Entry 3KJV (X-ray diffraction, 3.10 A resolution); this record covers chains A and T of the 4 polymer chains in the assembly.

# Chain A
Molecule: Reverse transcriptase p66 subunit
Source organism: Human immunodeficiency virus type 1
Notes: EC 2.7.7.49
Reference sequence: P04585 (POL_HV1H2); residues 1-560 here correspond to UniProt positions 588-1147 (UniProt number = residue number + 587)
Sequence (560 residues; each row starts with the number of its first residue):
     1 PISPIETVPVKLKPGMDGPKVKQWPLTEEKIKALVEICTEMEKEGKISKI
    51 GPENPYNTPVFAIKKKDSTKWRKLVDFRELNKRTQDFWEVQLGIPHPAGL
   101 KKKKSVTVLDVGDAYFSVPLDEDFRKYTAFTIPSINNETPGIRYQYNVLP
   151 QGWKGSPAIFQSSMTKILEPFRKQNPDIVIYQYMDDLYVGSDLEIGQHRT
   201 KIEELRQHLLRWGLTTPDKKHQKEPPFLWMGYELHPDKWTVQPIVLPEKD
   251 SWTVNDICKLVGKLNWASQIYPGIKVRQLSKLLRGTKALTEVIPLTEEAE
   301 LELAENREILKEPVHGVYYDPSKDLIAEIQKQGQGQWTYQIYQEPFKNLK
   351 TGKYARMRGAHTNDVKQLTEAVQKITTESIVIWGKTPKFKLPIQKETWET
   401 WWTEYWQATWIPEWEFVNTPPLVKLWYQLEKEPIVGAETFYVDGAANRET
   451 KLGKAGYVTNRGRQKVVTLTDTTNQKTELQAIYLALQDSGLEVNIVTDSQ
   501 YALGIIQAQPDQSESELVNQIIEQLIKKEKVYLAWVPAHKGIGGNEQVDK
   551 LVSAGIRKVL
Disordered / not traced: 25-31, 557-560
Construct notes: engineered mutation Cys-258 (Gln845 in P04585), Ser-280 (Cys867 in P04585)
Curated features (UniProtKB/Swiss-Prot):
  - region: Phe-227 to His-235 (RT 'primer grip')
  - motif: Trp-398 to Trp-414 (Tryptophan repeat motif)
  - binding site (Mg(2+)): Asp-110, Asp-185, Asp-186, Asp-443, Glu-478, Asp-498, Asp-549
  - site: Trp-401 (Essential for RT p66/p51 heterodimerization), Trp-414 (Essential for RT p66/p51 heterodimerization), Phe-440, Tyr-441 (Cleavage), Leu-560 (Cleavage)
Metal / ion sites: Mg2+: Asp-443, Glu-478, Asp-498

# Chain T
Molecule: 27-nt DNA strand
Sequence (27 nucleotides; row label = number of the first residue in the row):
   701 ATGGTGGGCGCCCGAACAGGGACTGTG
Disordered / not traced: 701-702, 726-727

# How chain A and chain T interact
Contacting residue pairs - 39 pairs, chain A then chain T:
  Phe-61(A) with DG704(T), stacking on the base
  Ile-63(A) with DG703(T), phosphate contact; DG704(T), base contact
  Leu-74(A) with DT705(T), base contact
  Val-75(A) with DT705(T), sugar contact
  Asp-76(A) with DG704(T), phosphate contact; DT705(T), sugar contact
  Arg-78(A) with DG704(T), sugar contact
  Asn-81(A) with DG706(T), sugar contact
  Glu-89(A) with DG707(T), phosphate contact; DG708(T), phosphate contact
  Gln-91(A) with DG708(T), phosphate contact
  Leu-92(A) with DC709(T), sugar contact
  Ile-94(A) with DG708(T), base contact
  Tyr-115(A) with DG706(T), hydrogen bond to the base
  Gln-151(A) with DT705(T), base contact
  Gly-152(A) with DG706(T), sugar contact
  Lys-154(A) with DG706(T), phosphate contact; DG707(T), phosphate contact
  Pro-157(A) with DG706(T), base contact; DG707(T), sugar contact
  Tyr-183(A) with DG707(T), hydrogen bond to the base; DG708(T), base contact
  Met-184(A) with DG706(T), base contact
  Ser-280(A) with DC712(T), phosphate contact; DC713(T), phosphate contact
  Lys-281(A) with DC713(T), phosphate contact
  Arg-284(A) with DC713(T), salt bridge to the phosphate; DG714(T), salt bridge to the phosphate
  Gly-285(A) with DG714(T), hydrogen bond to the phosphate
  Lys-353(A) with DC711(T), hydrogen bond to the phosphate; DC712(T), salt bridge to the phosphate
  Ala-355(A) with DC712(T), phosphate contact
  Arg-448(A) with DA722(T), base contact; DC723(T), hydrogen bond to the base
  Gln-475(A) with DG721(T), base contact
  Gln-500(A) with DG721(T), phosphate contact; DA722(T), phosphate contact
  His-539(A) with DC723(T), salt bridge to the phosphate
Interface residues without a listed pair, chain A (35 interface residues in all): Gly-93, Trp-153, Asn-265, Leu-283, Arg-356, Lys-374, Glu-449
Interface residues without a listed pair, chain T (16 interface residues in all): DT724, DG725

# In short
The interface between chain A and chain T involves 35 residues on one side and 16 on the other, with 5
hydrogen bonds, 4 salt bridges and 1 aromatic stacking contact. Among the polar pairs are Tyr-115(A)/DG706(T),
Tyr-183(A)/DG707(T) and Arg-448(A)/DC723(T).
Chain A is Reverse transcriptase p66 subunit (Human immunodeficiency virus type 1) and chain T is a 27-nt DNA
strand; the structure, HIV-1 reverse transcriptase in complex with DNA, was determined by X-ray diffraction,
deposited together with 3KK1, 3KK2 and 3KK3.
